PDB entry 5BTC | X-ray diffraction, 2.55 A resolution | chains A and D of the 8 polymer chains in the assembly

# Chain A
Molecule: DNA gyrase subunit A
Organism: Mycobacterium tuberculosis (strain ATCC 25618 / H37Rv)
Notes: EC 5.99.1.3; fragment: GyrA 2-500 with IGSG C-terminal tag
Reference sequence: P9WG47 (GYRA_MYCTU); residues 2-500 here = UniProt positions 2-500
Sequence (503 residues; row label = number of the first residue in the row):
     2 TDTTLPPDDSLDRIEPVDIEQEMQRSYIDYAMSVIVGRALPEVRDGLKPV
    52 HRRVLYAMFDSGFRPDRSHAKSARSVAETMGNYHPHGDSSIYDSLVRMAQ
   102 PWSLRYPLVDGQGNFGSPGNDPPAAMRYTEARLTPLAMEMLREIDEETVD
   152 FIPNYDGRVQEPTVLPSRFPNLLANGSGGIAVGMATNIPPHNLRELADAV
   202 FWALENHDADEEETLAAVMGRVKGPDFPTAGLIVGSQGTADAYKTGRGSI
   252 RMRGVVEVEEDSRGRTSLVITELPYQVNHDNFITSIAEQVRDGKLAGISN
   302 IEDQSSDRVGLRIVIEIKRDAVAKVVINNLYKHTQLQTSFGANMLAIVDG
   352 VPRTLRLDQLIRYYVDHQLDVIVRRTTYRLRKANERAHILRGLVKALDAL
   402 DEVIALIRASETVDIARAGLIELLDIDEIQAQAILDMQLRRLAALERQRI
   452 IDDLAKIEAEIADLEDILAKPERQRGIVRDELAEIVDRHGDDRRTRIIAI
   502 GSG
Not modelled in the structure: 2-14, 502-504
Modified residues: Tyr129 (O-phosphotyrosine; PTR)
Differences from the reference sequence: engineered mutation Ser90 (Ala in P9WG47); expression tag (501-504)
Curated features (UniProtKB/Swiss-Prot):
  - active site: Tyr129 (O-(5'-phospho-DNA)-tyrosine intermediate)
  - modified residue: Thr2 (N-acetylthreonine)
  - natural variant: Ser91 (S91P: Confers ciprofloxacin resistance, in clinical isolate), Asp94 (D94A: Confers ciprofloxacin resistance, in clinical isolate; D94G: Confers ciprofloxacin resistance, in clinical isolate; D94H: Confers ciprofloxacin resistance, in clinical isolate ...)
  - mutagenesis: Thr80 (T80A: Slight resistance to fluoroquinolones. Hypersusceptibile, 2- to 14-fold higher sensitivity to fluoroquinolones, 2- to 8-fold more efficient in fluoroquinolone-induced DNA cleavage ...), Gly88 (G88A: Confers fluoroquinolone resistance, IC(50) is 2- to 26-fold higher than wild-type ...), Asp94 (D94G/H: 25- 45-fold increased resistance to fluoroquinolones, 4- to 8-fold reduction in fluoroquinolone-induced DNA cleavage ...)

# Chain D
Molecule: DNA gyrase subunit B
Organism: Mycobacterium tuberculosis (strain ATCC 25618 / H37Rv)
Notes: EC 5.99.1.3; fragment: GyrB 426-675 with N-terminal SNA tag
Reference sequence: P9WG45 (GYRB_MYCTU); numbering as in UniProt (aligned over 426-675)
Sequence (253 residues; numbered 423 to 675; the number before each row is that of its first residue):
   423 SNALVRRKSATDIGGLPGKLADCRSTDPRKSELYVVEGDSAGGSAKSGRD
   473 SMFQAILPLRGKIINVEKARIDRVLKNTEVQAIITALGTGIHDEFDIGKL
   523 RYHKIVLMADADVDGQHISTLLLTLLFRFMRPLIENGHVFLAQPPLYKLK
   573 WQRSDPEFAYSDRERDGLLEAGLKAGKKINKEDGIQRYKGLGEMDAKELW
   623 ETTMDPSVRVLRQVTLDDAAAADELFSILMGEDVDARRSFITRNAKDVRF
   673 LDV
Not modelled in the structure: 423, 432-436
Differences from the reference sequence: expression tag (423-425)
Ion coordination: Mg2+: Asp532, Asp534
Ligand contacts: ciprofloxacin (CPF; 1-cyclopropyl-6-fluoro-4-oxo-7-piperazin-1-yl-1,4-dihydroquinoline-3-carboxylic acid): Arg482, Gly483, Glu501
Curated features (UniProtKB/Swiss-Prot):
  - binding site (Mg(2+)): Glu459, Asp532, Asp534
  - site (Interaction with DNA): Lys484, Asn487
  - mutagenesis: Asp472 (D472H: No supercoiling activity), Arg482 (R482K: Increased susceptibility to fluoroquinolones, half supercoiling activity, no fluoroquinolone-induced DNA cleavage (makes sequence more like E.coli)), Asn499 (N499D: 17-fold increased resistance to fluoroquinolones, slightly increased DNA cleavage in absence of drugs), Asp577 (D577A: 37% supercoiling, 54% decatenation, 126% DNA cleavage in presence of norfloxacin; D577R: <2% supercoiling, 4% decatenation), Glu620 to Asp627 (<3% supercoiling, 18% decatenation, 75% DNA cleavage in presence of norfloxacin), Glu620 (E620A: 15% supercoiling, 19% decatenation, 143% DNA cleavage in presence of norfloxacin; E620R: 10% supercoiling, 7% decatenation), Glu623 (E623A: 18% supercoiling, 11% decatenation, 131% DNA cleavage in presence of norfloxacin; E623R: <2% supercoiling, 2% decatenation), Asp627 (D627A: 13% supercoiling, 10% decatenation, 42% DNA cleavage in presence of norfloxacin; D627R: <2% supercoiling, 3% decatenation)

# How chain A and chain D interact
Pairs across the interface - 32 pairs, chain A then chain D:
  Asp67(A) - Glu604(D)
  Arg68(A) - Glu604(D)
  Arg68(A) - Asp605(D)
  Ser69(A) - Glu604(D)
  Ser69(A) - Asp605(D)
  Lys72(A) - Glu615(D)  salt bridge
  Gln113(A) - Lys572(D)
  Gln113(A) - Gln608(D)  hydrogen bond
  Gly114(A) - Glu615(D)
  Gly114(A) - Asp617(D)
  Asn115(A) - Ser462(D)  hydrogen bond (side chain-backbone)
  Asn115(A) - Ser466(D)  hydrogen bond
  Asp122(A) - Lys468(D)
  Ala125(A) - Ser462(D)
  Tyr129(A) - Gly460(D)
  Tyr129(A) - Asp461(D)
  Tyr129(A) - Ser462(D)
  Tyr129(A) - Gly614(D)
  Tyr129(A) - Glu615(D)
  Arg133(A) - Asp605(D)  salt bridge
  Arg292(A) - Ser431(D)  hydrogen bond (side chain-backbone)
  Glu303(A) - Arg446(D)  salt bridge
  Asp304(A) - Arg446(D)
  Asp304(A) - Ser473(D)
  Gln305(A) - Arg446(D)
  Ser306(A) - Ser473(D)
  Asp308(A) - Ser469(D)
  Asp308(A) - Ala618(D)
  Asp308(A) - Lys619(D)
  Arg309(A) - Gly470(D)  hydrogen bond (side chain-backbone)
  Arg309(A) - Arg471(D)  hydrogen bond (side chain-backbone)
  Arg309(A) - Trp622(D)
Also at the interface, not in a pair above, chain A (20 interface residues in all): Ala288, Ser307
Also at the interface, not in a pair above, chain D (25 interface residues in all): Lys430, Gly465, Asp472, Met616

# Overview
The interface between chain A and chain D involves 20 residues on one side and 25 on the other, with 6
hydrogen bonds and 3 salt bridges. Polar pairs include Lys72(A)-Glu615(D), Arg133(A)-Asp605(D) and
Glu303(A)-Arg446(D). Ligands of chain D: ciprofloxacin.
Chain A is DNA gyrase subunit A and chain D is DNA gyrase subunit B, both from Mycobacterium tuberculosis
(strain ATCC 25618 / H37Rv); the structure, Crystal structure of a topoisomerase II complex, was determined by
X-ray diffraction, deposited together with 5BS8, 5BTA, 5BTD, 5BTF, 5BTG, 5BTI, 5BTL and 5BTN.
